Entry 9B42 (electron microscopy, 3.50 A resolution); this record covers chains S and P of the 19 polymer chains in the assembly.

== Chain S ==
Name: gp32 Sheath
From: Pseudomonas virus Pa193
UniProt: A0A5P1KVA0 (A0A5P1KVA0_9CAUD); numbering as in UniProt (aligned over 1-504)
Amino-acid sequence (504 residues; numbered 1 to 504; the number before each row is that of its first residue):
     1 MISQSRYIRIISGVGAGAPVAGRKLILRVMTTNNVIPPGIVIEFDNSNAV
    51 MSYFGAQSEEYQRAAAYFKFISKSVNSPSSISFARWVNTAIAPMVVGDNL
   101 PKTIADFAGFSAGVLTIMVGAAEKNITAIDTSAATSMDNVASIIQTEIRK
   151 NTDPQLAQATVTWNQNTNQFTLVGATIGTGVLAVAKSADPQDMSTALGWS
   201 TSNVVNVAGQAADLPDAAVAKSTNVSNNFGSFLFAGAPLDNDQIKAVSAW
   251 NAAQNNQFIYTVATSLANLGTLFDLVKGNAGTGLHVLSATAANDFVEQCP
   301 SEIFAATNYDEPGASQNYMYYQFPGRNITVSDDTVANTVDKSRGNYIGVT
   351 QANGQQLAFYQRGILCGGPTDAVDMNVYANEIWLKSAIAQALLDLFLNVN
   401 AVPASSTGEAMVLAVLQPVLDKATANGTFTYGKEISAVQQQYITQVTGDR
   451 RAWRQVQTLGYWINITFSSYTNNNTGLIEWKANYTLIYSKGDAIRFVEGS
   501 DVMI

== Chain P ==
Name: gp33 Tail tube
From: Pseudomonas virus Pa193
UniProt: A0A5P1KYR7 (A0A5P1KYR7_9CAUD); numbering as in UniProt (aligned over 1-150)
Amino-acid sequence (150 residues; row label = number of the first residue in the row):
     1 MINISAFGSICQFTASRTFPNGFTVTEFADDADPIDSPPFTAADTGVGLN
    51 GDMVVWNRANILEVVVNVIPNTEGERNLAVLLDANRTGKDKSGARDVVGL
   101 VVAMPDGSKITCTNGTPIDGVLINAVASVGRLKTKPYRFRFEKVIKAGTS

== Chain S / chain P interface ==
Contacting residue pairs - 24 pairs, chain S then chain P:
  Asn398(S) - Asn21(P)
  Ser406(S) - Ala103(P)
  Glu409(S) - Lys109(P)  salt bridge
  Ala410(S) - Gln12(P)
  Met411(S) - Gln12(P)
  Met411(S) - Thr24(P)
  Ala414(S) - Gln12(P)
  Ala414(S) - Thr14(P)
  Ala414(S) - Val101(P)  hydrophobic
  Val415(S) - Asn21(P)
  Gln417(S) - Thr111(P)
  Gln417(S) - Thr113(P)
  Asp421(S) - Thr113(P)  hydrogen bond
  Asp421(S) - Asn114(P)  hydrogen bond
  Thr424(S) - Lys143(P)
  Asp449(S) - Thr149(P)
  Gln455(S) - Ile145(P)
  Gln455(S) - Lys146(P)  hydrogen bond (side chain-backbone)
  Leu459(S) - Val144(P)
  Leu459(S) - Ile145(P)  hydrophobic
  Tyr461(S) - Ile145(P)
  Trp462(S) - Gly148(P)
  Ile463(S) - Ala147(P)
  Asn464(S) - Gly148(P)
Other interface residues (no listed pair), chain S (23 interface residues in all): Ala391, Asp394, Leu395, Thr407, Leu413, Pro418
Other interface residues (no listed pair), chain P (19 interface residues in all): Ile10, Pro20

== Summary ==
The interface between chain S and chain P involves 23 residues on one side and 19 on the other; the contacts
include 3 hydrogen bonds and 1 salt bridge. Polar contacts include Glu409(S)-Lys109(P), Asp421(S)-Thr113(P)
and Asp421(S)-Asn114(P).
Here chain S is gp32 Sheath and chain P is gp33 Tail tube, both from Pseudomonas virus Pa193. Entry 9B42
(Pseudomonas phage Pa193 neck and extended tail (collar, gateway, tail tube, and sheath proteins)) was
determined by electron microscopy together with 9B40 and 9B41 from the same study.
